PDB entry 6GK8 | X-ray diffraction, 2.85 A resolution | chains L and I of the 3 polymer chains in the assembly

[Chain L]
Name: Human fab antibody fragment of cbtau-28.1(s32r;e35k)
From: Homo sapiens
Notes: fragment: fab antibody fragment; antibody fragment or engineered binder
Amino-acid sequence (220 residues; row label = number of the first residue in the row):
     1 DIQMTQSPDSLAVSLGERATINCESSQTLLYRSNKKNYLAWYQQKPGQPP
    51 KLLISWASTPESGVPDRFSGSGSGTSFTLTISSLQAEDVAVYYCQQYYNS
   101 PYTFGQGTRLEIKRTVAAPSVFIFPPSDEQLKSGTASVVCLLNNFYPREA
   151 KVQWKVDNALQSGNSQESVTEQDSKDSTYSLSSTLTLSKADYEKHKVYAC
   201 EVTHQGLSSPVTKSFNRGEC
Disordered / not traced: 220
Disulfide bonds: Cys23-Cys94, Cys140-Cys200

[Chain I]
Name: Tau peptide A7731 (residues 52-71)
Notes: fragment: fab antibody fragment
Amino-acid sequence (20 residues; numbered 52 to 71; the number before each row is that of its first residue):
    52 TEDGSEEPGSETSDAKSTPT
Disordered / not traced: 52-56, 70-71

[Chain L / chain I interface]
Contacting residue pairs (17; chain L residue first):
  Tyr31(L) - Glu58(I)  hydrogen bond
  Tyr31(L) - Pro59(I)
  Arg32(L) - Glu57(I)  salt bridge
  Tyr38(L) - Pro59(I)
  Tyr38(L) - Ser61(I)
  Tyr38(L) - Glu62(I)  hydrogen bond
  Tyr97(L) - Ser61(I)  hydrogen bond (backbone-side chain)
  Tyr98(L) - Glu57(I)  hydrogen bond (side chain-backbone)
  Tyr98(L) - Pro59(I)
  Tyr98(L) - Gly60(I)  hydrogen bond (backbone-backbone)
  Tyr98(L) - Ser61(I)  hydrogen bond (backbone-backbone)
  Asn99(L) - Glu58(I)
  Asn99(L) - Pro59(I)
  Asn99(L) - Gly60(I)  hydrogen bond (side chain-backbone)
  Ser100(L) - Asp65(I)
  Tyr102(L) - Ser61(I)
  Tyr102(L) - Asp65(I)  hydrogen bond
Interface residues without a listed pair, chain L (9 interface residues in all): Trp56
Interface features reported in the paper:
  - residue pairs: Tyr98(L)-Pro59(I), Tyr102(L)-Asp65(I) (hydrogen bond)
  - epitope / paratope residues, chain L: Tyr98(L), Tyr102(L)
  - epitope / paratope residues, chain I: Pro59(I)

[Overview]
The interface between chain L and chain I involves 9 residues on one side and 7 on the other; the contacts
include 8 hydrogen bonds and 1 salt bridge. Polar pairs include Arg32(L)-Glu57(I), Tyr31(L)-Glu58(I) and
Tyr38(L)-Glu62(I). The paper describes a contact between Tyr98(L) and Pro59(I); a hydrogen bond between
Tyr102(L) and Asp65(I). The paper reports epitope/paratope residues Tyr98(L), Tyr102(L) and Pro59(I).
Here chain L is Human fab antibody fragment of cbtau-28.1(s32r;e35k) (Homo sapiens) and chain I is Tau peptide
A7731 (residues 52-71). Entry 6GK8 (Crystal structure of anti-tau antibody dmCBTAU-28.1, double mutant (S32R,
E35K) of CBTAU-28.1, in complex with Tau ...) was determined by X-ray diffraction, deposited together with
5ZV3, 6GK7, 6DCV and 6DCW.
